6D9L - chains A and G of the 3 polymer chains in the assembly; structure by X-ray diffraction, 2.60 A resolution.

== Chain A ==
Molecule: Uncharacterized protein
Organism: Rhodobacter sphaeroides (strain ATCC 17025 / ATH 2.4.3)
UniProtKB: A4WYU7 (A4WYU7_RHOS5); numbering as in UniProt (aligned over 2-777)
Amino-acid sequence (791 residues; row label = number of the first residue in the row; numbers below 1 keep their minus sign (Met-13 is residue -13)):
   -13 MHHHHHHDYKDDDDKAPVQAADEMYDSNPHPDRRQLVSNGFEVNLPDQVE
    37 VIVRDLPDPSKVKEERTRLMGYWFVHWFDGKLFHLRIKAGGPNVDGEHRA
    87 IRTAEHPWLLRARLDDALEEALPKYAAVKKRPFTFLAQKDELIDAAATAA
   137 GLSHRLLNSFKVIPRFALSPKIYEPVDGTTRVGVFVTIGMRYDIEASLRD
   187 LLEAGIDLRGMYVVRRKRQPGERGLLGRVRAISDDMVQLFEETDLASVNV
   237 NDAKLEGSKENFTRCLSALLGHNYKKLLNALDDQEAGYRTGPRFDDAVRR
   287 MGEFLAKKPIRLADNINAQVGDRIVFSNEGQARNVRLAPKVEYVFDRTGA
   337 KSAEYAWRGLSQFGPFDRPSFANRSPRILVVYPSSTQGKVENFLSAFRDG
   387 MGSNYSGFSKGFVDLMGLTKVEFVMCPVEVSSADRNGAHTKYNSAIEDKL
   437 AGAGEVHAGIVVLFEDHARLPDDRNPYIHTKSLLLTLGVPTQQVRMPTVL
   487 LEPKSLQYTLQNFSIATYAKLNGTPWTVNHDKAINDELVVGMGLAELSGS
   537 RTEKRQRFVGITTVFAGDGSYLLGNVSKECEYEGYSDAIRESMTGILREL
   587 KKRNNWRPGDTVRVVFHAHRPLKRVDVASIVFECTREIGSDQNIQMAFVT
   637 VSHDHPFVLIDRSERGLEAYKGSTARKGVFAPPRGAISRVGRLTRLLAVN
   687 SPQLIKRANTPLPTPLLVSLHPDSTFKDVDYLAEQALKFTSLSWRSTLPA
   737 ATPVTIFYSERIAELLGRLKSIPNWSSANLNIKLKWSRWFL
Not modelled in the structure: -13 to 19
Sequence notes: initiating methionine (-13); expression tag (-12 to 1)
Metal / ion sites: Mg2+: Leu777 (shared with 2 residues of chain C)
Swiss-Prot annotation at these positions:
  - binding site (Mg(2+)): Leu777
  - mutagenesis: Pro45 to Trp63 (9-fold reduction in plasmid silencing in E.coli, does not bind target DNA, binds guide RNA (gRNA)), Lys49 to Arg52 (4-fold reduction in plasmid silencing), Arg204 to Arg209 (4-fold reduction in plasmid silencing), Tyr463 to Lys467 (10-fold reduction in plasmid silencing, strongly impairs gRNA binding; Does not bind small DNA or RNA in E.coli, increased plasmid transformation in E.coli (plasmid silencing)), Arg481 to Thr484 (9-fold reduction in plasmid silencing, strongly impairs gRNA binding), Lys506 (K506A: 10-fold reduction in plasmid silencing, strongly impairs gRNA binding), Gly529 (G529D: Does not reconstitute DNA cleavage; when associated with R-604-605-D and D-746), Ala604 to His605 (Does not reconstitute DNA cleavage; when associated with D-529 and D-746), Glu746 (E746D: Does not reconstitute DNA cleavage; when associated with D-529 and R-604-605-D), Arg754 (R754A: Increases affinity for 5'-phospho-U gRNA, no change in affinity for 5'-phospho-A or 5'-phospho-C gRNA), Leu777 (10-fold reduction in plasmid silencing, impairs gRNA binding)
What the authors report for this chain:
  - mutagenesis - G529D/A604R/H605D/E746D: unchanged catalytic activity on DNA targets
  - specificity-determining residues: Arg754
  - mutagenesis - R754A (4- to 6-fold): decreased binding to 5'-U-gRNA
  - mutagenesis - Q689A: unchanged binding to tDNA

== Chain G ==
Molecule: 24-nt DNA strand
Sequence (24 nucleotides; row label = number of the first residue in the row; numbers below 1 keep their minus sign (DC-16 is residue -16)):
   -16 CTGTCGTCACCTGAGCAGTAACTG
Not modelled in the structure: -16 to -14, 6-7

== Chain A / chain G interface ==
Pairs across the interface - 54 pairs, chain A then chain G:
  Pro45(A) with DC-12(G), base contact; DG-11(G), sugar contact
  Ser46(A) with DC-12(G), sugar contact
  Lys49(A) with DG-11(G), phosphate contact
  Arg52(A) with DT-10(G), salt bridge to the phosphate
  His62(A) with DT-10(G), hydrogen bond to the phosphate; DC-9(G), salt bridge to the phosphate
  Trp63(A) with DG-11(G), phosphate contact; DT-10(G), hydrogen bond to the phosphate
  Arg97(A) with DC-9(G), salt bridge to the phosphate; DA-8(G), salt bridge to the phosphate
  Ala98(A) with DC-9(G), phosphate contact
  Lys157(A) with DA-8(G), salt bridge to the phosphate
  Lys245(A) with DG-2(G), base contact
  Glu246(A) with DG-2(G), sugar contact
  Thr249(A) with DC-1(G), phosphate contact
  Tyr260(A) with DA0(G), hydrogen bond to the phosphate
  Tyr329(A) with DA4(G), hydrogen bond to the base
  Tyr341(A) with DA4(G), base contact; DC5(G), sugar contact
  Arg455(A) with DG-2(G), phosphate contact; DC-1(G), salt bridge to the phosphate
  Tyr494(A) with DA3(G), base contact
  Thr495(A) with DA3(G), base contact
  Asn498(A) with DA3(G), base contact
  Leu530(A) with DT-5(G), phosphate contact
  Ala531(A) with DG-4(G), phosphate contact
  Glu532(A) with DT-5(G), phosphate contact; DG-4(G), hydrogen bond to the phosphate
  Arg541(A) with DT-5(G), base contact; DG-4(G), hydrogen bond to the sugar
  His605(A) with DC-6(G), sugar contact; DT-5(G), salt bridge to the phosphate
  Arg606(A) with DC-7(G), hydrogen bond to the base; DC-6(G), hydrogen bond to the sugar
  Ser638(A) with DC-7(G), sugar contact; DC-6(G), hydrogen bond to the phosphate
  His639(A) with DC-6(G), hydrogen bond to the phosphate
  Asp640(A) with DC-7(G), sugar contact; DC-6(G), hydrogen bond to the phosphate
  His641(A) with DC-7(G), phosphate contact
  Pro642(A) with DC-7(G), phosphate contact
  Arg670(A) with DA4(G), base contact
  Gln689(A) with DA4(G), base contact; DC5(G), phosphate contact
  Leu690(A) with DA4(G), base contact
  Lys692(A) with DG1(G), base contact; DT2(G), sugar contact
  Arg693(A) with DG1(G), sugar contact; DT2(G), sugar contact
  Leu703(A) with DC-7(G), phosphate contact
  Leu734(A) with DA4(G), base contact
  Pro735(A) with DA4(G), base contact
  Glu746(A) with DT-5(G), phosphate contact
Interface residues without a listed pair, chain A (50 interface residues in all): Val48, Val61, Pro156, Leu264, Glu340, Arg344, Ser491, Ser534, Val637, Ser687, Ser727
Interface residues without a listed pair, chain G (18 interface residues in all): DA-3

== Overview ==
50 residues of chain A and 18 residues of chain G are in contact; the contacts include 11 hydrogen bonds and 7
salt bridges. Polar pairs include Tyr329(A)-DA4(G), Arg606(A)-DC-7(G) and Arg541(A)-DG-4(G). From the paper:
R754A of chain A reduces binding to 5'-U-gRNA; the specificity determinant Arg754(A); 3 substitutions were
tested in all.
Here chain A is Uncharacterized protein (Rhodobacter sphaeroides (strain ATCC 17025 / ATH 2.4.3)) and chain G
is a 24-nt DNA strand. Entry 6D9L (Ternary RsAgo Complex with Guide RNA and Target DNA Containing G-A
Non-canonical Pair) was determined by X-ray diffraction together with 6D8A, 6D8F, 6D8P, 6D92, 6D95 and 6D9K
from the same study.
